8ES7 - chains Z and A of the 8 polymer chains in the assembly; structure by electron microscopy, 3.04 A resolution.

# Chain Z
Name: T-cell surface glycoprotein CD3 zeta chain
Source organism: Homo sapiens
UniProt: P20963 (CD3Z_HUMAN); residue numbers follow UniProt; this construct covers 1-164
Chain sequence (173 residues; each row starts with the number of its first residue):
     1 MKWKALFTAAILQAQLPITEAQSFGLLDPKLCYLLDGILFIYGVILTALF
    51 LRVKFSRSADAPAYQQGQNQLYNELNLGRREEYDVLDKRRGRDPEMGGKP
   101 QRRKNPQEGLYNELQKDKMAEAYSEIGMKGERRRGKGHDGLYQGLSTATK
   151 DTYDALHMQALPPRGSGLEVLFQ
Unresolved in the structure: 1-21, 58-173
Sequence notes: expression tag (165-173)
Swiss-Prot annotation at these positions:
  - modified residue: Ser58 (Phosphoserine), Tyr64 (Phosphotyrosine), Tyr72 (Phosphotyrosine), Tyr83 (Phosphotyrosine), Tyr111 (Phosphotyrosine), Tyr123 (Phosphotyrosine), Tyr142 (Phosphotyrosine), Tyr153 (Phosphotyrosine)
  - mutagenesis: Asp36 (D36E/L/V: Decreases cell surface expression of IgG Fc receptor complex)

# Chain A
Name: PN45545 TCR alpha chain
Source organism: Homo sapiens
Chain sequence (278 residues; each row starts with the number of its first residue; numbers below 1 keep their minus sign (Met-19 is residue -19)):
   -19 MSLSSLLKVVTASLWLGPGIAQKITQTQPGMFVQEKEAVTLDCTYDTSDP
    31 SYGLFWYKQPSSGEMIFLIYQGSYDQQNATEGRYSLNFQKARKSANLVIS
    81 ASQLGDSAMYFCAMRGGGSGGSYIPTFGRGTSLIVHPNIQNPDPAVYQLR
   131 DSKSSDKSVCLFTDFDSQTNVSQSKDSDVYITDKTVLDMRSMDFKSNSAV
   181 AWSNKSDFACANAFNNSIIPEDTFFPSPESSCDVKLVEKSFETDTNLNFQ
   231 NLSVIGFRILLLKVAGFNLLMTLRLWSS
Unresolved in the structure: -19 to 1, 258
Disulfides: Cys23-Cys92, Cys140-Cys190
Covalent attachments: N-acetylglucosamine (NAG) linked to Asn58, Asn150, Asn184, Asn195
From the paper describing this entry:
  - post-translational modification sites: Asn58, Asn150, Asn184, Asn195

# Chain Z / chain A interface
Residue-residue contacts (19; chain Z residue first):
  Gln22(Z) with Glu218(A), hydrogen bond; Lys219(A), hydrogen bond; Phe221(A), hydrogen bond (backbone-backbone)
  Ser23(Z) with Phe221(A), hydrogen bond (backbone-backbone); Glu222(A); Thr223(A)
  Phe24(Z) with Phe221(A), hydrophobic; Thr223(A)
  Leu26(Z) with Asn228(A); Asn231(A), hydrogen bond (backbone-side chain)
  Leu27(Z) with Thr223(A); Leu227(A); Asn228(A); Asn231(A)
  Leu31(Z) with Asn231(A); Ile235(A), hydrophobic
  Cys32(Z) with Arg238(A), hydrogen bond (backbone-side chain)
  Leu35(Z) with Arg238(A)
  Asp36(Z) with Arg238(A), salt bridge
Also at the interface, not in a pair above, chain Z (11 interface residues in all): Gly25, Leu39
Also at the interface, not in a pair above, chain A (13 interface residues in all): Leu232, Ile239, Leu242

# In short
11 residues of chain Z face 13 of chain A across their interface; the contacts include 6 hydrogen bonds and 1
salt bridge. Polar contacts include Asp36(Z)-Arg238(A), Gln22(Z)-Glu218(A) and Gln22(Z)-Lys219(A).
N-acetylglucosamine is covalently linked to Asn58(A), Asn150(A), Asn184(A) and Asn195(A). The paper reports
modification sites Asn58(A), Asn150(A) and Asn184(A) among others.
Chain Z is T-cell surface glycoprotein CD3 zeta chain and chain A is PN45545 TCR alpha chain, both from Homo
sapiens; the structure, CryoEM structure of PN45545 TCR-CD3 complex, was determined by electron microscopy
(same publication as 8ES8, 8ES9, 8ESA and 8ESB).
